Entry 9Q93 (electron microscopy, 6.60 A resolution (low resolution: residue-level contacts below are approximate; hydrogen-bond / salt-bridge calls are withheld)); this record covers chains M and T of the 14 polymer chains in the assembly.

== Chain M ==
Protein: RNA polymerase sigma-54 factor
Source organism: Klebsiella pneumoniae
UniProt: A0A377VEN9 (A0A377VEN9_KLEPN); residues 26-477 here correspond to UniProt positions 2-453 (UniProt number = residue number - 24)
Chain sequence (497 residues; numbered -19 to 477; the number before each row is that of its first residue; numbers below 1 keep their minus sign (Met-19 is residue -19)):
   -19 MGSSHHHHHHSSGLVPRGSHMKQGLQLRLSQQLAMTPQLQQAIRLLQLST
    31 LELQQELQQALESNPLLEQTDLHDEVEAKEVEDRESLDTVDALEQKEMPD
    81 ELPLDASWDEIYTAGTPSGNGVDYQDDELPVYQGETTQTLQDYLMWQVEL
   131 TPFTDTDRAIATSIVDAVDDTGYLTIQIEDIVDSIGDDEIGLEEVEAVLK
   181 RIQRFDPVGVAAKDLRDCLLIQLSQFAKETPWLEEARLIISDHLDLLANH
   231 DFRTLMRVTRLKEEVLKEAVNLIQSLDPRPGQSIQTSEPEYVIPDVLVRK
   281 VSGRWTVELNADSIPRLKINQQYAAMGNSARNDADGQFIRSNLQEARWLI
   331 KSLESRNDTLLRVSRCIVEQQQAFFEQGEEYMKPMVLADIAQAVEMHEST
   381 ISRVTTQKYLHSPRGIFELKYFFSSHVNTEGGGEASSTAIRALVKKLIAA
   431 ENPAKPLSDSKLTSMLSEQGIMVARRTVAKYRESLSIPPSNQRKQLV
Unresolved in the structure: -19 to 0, 11-12, 49-108, 459-460
Sequence notes: initiating methionine (-19); expression tag (-18 to 25)

== Chain T ==
Molecule: Template DNA
Sequence (34 nucleotides; each row starts with the number of its first residue):
     1 AGGGCTGATCGTGCAAAAGTCGTGCCAGCCGTCT

== Chain M / chain T interface ==
Residue-residue contacts (35; chain M residue first):
  Leu13(M) with DG13(T)
  Ala14(M) with DG13(T)
  Met15(M) with DG13(T)
  Gln18(M) with DG11(T)
  Leu19(M) with DG11(T)
  Ala22(M) with DT12(T)
  Ile23(M) with DT12(T)
  Gln324(M) with DG11(T)
  Glu325(M) with DG11(T)
  Trp328(M) with DG11(T); DT12(T)
  Lys331(M) with DT12(T)
  Ser332(M) with DT12(T)
  Ser335(M) with DT12(T)
  Met376(M) with DG13(T); DC14(T)
  His377(M) with DG13(T); DC14(T)
  Glu378(M) with DC14(T)
  Thr380(M) with DG13(T); DC14(T)
  Ile381(M) with DA15(T)
  Ser405(M) with DG22(T)
  His406(M) with DG22(T); DT23(T)
  Val407(M) with DT23(T)
  Asn408(M) with DT23(T)
  Thr409(M) with DT23(T); DG24(T)
  Glu414(M) with DT23(T)
  Met452(M) with DG24(T)
  Val453(M) with DG24(T)
  Ala454(M) with DG24(T)
  Arg456(M) with DG24(T); DC25(T)
Interface residues without a listed pair, chain M (31 interface residues in all): Leu329, Gly413, Asn471
Interface residues without a listed pair, chain T (12 interface residues in all): DC10, DC21, DG31

== In short ==
The interface between chain M and chain T involves 31 residues on one side and 12 on the other.
Here chain M is RNA polymerase sigma-54 factor (Klebsiella pneumoniae) and chain T is Template DNA. Entry 9Q93
(CryoEM structure of bacterial transcription intermediate complex mediated by activator PspF containing nifH
promoter DNA containing ...) was determined by electron microscopy, deposited together with 9Q91, 9Q92, 9Q94,
9Q95, 9Q96, 9Q97 and 9Q98.
